8ZQQ - chain A; structure by electron microscopy, 2.50 A resolution.

[Chain A]
Molecule: High affinity choline transporter 1
Source organism: Homo sapiens
UniProt: Q9GZV3 (SC5A7_HUMAN); residues 1-580 here = UniProt positions 1-580
Amino-acid sequence (580 residues; each row starts with the number of its first residue):
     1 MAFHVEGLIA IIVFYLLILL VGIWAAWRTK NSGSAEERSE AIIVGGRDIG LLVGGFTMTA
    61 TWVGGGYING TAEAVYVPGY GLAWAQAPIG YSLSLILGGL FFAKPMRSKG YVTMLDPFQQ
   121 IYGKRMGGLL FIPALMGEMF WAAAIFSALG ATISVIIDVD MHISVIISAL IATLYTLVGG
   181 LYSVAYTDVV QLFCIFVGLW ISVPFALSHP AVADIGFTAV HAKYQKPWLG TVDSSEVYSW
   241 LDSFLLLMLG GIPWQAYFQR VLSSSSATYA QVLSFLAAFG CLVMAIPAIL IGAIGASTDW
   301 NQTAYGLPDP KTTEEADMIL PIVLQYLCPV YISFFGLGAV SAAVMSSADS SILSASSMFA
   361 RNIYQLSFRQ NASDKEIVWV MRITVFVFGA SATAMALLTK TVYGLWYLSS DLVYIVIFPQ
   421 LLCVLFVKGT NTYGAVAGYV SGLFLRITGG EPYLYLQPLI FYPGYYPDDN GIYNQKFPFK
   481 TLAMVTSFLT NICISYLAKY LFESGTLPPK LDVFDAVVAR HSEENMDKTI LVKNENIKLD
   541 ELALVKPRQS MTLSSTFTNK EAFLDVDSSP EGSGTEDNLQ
Unresolved in the structure: 1-3, 30-47, 181-185, 519-580
Covalent attachments: N-acetylglucosamine (NAG) linked to Asn-301
Metal / ion sites: Na+: Ala-60, Val-63, Ala-343, Ser-346, Ser-347
Residues lining bound ligands: choline ion (CHT): Trp-62, Tyr-67, Tyr-91, Trp-141, Gly-251, Trp-254, Trp-406, Ser-409, Ser-410
Curated features (UniProtKB/Swiss-Prot):
  - motif: Asp-527 to Val-532 (Dileucine-like motif)
  - glycosylation: Asn-301 (N-linked (GlcNAc...) asparagine)
  - natural variant: Asp-48 (D48G: In CMS20), Gly-65 (G65E: In CMS20), Ile-89 (I89V: 40% reduction in choline transmembrane transporter activity), Pro-105 (P105S: In CMS20), Tyr-111 (Y111H: In CMS20), Tyr-175 (Y175C: In CMS20; uncertain significance), Ile-291 (I291T: In CMS20; uncertain significance), Val-344 (V344L: In CMS20; uncertain significance), Arg-361 (R361Q: In CMS20), Phe-418 (F418V: In CMS20; uncertain significance), Arg-446 (R446G: In CMS20)
  - mutagenesis: Ile-89 (I89A: Decreased choline transmembrane transporter activity, only 20% of wild-type choline uptake activity), Glu-451 (E451Q: Decreased choline transmembrane transporter activity, only 5% of wild-type choline uptake activity), Ile-530 (I530A: No change in protein internalization. No change in choline transmembrane transporter activity), Leu-531 to Val-532 (Decreased protein internalization; when associated with V-538. Increased choline transmembrane transporter activity; when associated with V-538), Leu-531 (L531A: Loss of protein internalization to vesicular structures in neurons. Increased choline transmembrane transporter activity), Val-532 (V532A: Decreased protein internalization. Increased choline transmembrane transporter activity), Lys-538 (K538V: Decreased protein internalization; when associated with 531-L-V-532. Increased choline transmembrane transporter activity; when associated with 531-L-V-532)

[Overview]
Bound to chain A: choline ion. N-acetylglucosamine is covalently linked to Asn-301. The Na+ site is built by
Ala-60, Val-63, Ala-343, Ser-346 and Ser-347. UniProt lists 6 mutagenesis sites.
Chain A is High affinity choline transporter 1 (Homo sapiens); the structure, Human high-affinity choline
transporter CHT1 bound to choline under NaCl condition, with sodium and chloride ions ..., was determined by
electron microscopy, deposited together with 8ZQO, 8ZQP and 8ZQR.
